Entry 1RM6 (X-ray diffraction, 1.60 A resolution); this record covers chains A and D of the 6 polymer chains in the assembly.

== Chain A (and D) ==
Protein: 4-hydroxybenzoyl-CoA reductase alpha subunit
Organism: Thauera aromatica
Notes: EC 1.3.99.20; chain D of this document is another copy of the same molecule, construct and numbering; everything in this record applies to it too
UniProtKB: O33819 (HCRA_THAAR); residues 1-769 here = UniProt positions 1-769
Sequence (769 residues; row label = number of the first residue in the row):
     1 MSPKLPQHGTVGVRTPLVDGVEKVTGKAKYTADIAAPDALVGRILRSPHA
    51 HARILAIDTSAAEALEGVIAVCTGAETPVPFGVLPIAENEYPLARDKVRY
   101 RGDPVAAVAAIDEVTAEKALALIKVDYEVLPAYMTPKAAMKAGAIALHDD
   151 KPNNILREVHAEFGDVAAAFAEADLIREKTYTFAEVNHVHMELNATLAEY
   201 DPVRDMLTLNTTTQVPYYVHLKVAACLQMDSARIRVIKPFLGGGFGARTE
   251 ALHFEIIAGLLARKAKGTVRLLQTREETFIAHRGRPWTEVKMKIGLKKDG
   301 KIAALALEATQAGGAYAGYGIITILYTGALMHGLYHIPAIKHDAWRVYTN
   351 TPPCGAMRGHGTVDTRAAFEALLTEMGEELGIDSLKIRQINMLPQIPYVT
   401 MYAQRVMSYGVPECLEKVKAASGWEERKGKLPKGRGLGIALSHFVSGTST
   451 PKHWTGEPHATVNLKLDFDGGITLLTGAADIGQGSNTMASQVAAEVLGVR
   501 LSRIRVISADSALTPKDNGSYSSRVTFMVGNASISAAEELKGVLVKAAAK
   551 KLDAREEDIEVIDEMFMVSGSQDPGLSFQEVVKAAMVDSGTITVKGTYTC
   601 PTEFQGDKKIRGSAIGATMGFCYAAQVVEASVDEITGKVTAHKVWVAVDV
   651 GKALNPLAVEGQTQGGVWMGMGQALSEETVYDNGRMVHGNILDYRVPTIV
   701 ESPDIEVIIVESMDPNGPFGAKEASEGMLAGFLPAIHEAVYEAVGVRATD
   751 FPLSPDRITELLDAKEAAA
Unresolved in the structure: 1-8 (chain D: 1-8, 769)
Bound ions: Na+: E63, L65, V68
Ligand contacts: molybdenum cofactor (PCD; (molybdopterin-cytosine dinucleotide-S,S)-dioxo-aqua-molybdenum(V)): Q214, G243, G244, F245, G246, T249, A356, M357, R358, G359, I481, G482, Q483, G484, S485, M488, S520, Y521, S522, S523, R524, V525, T526, V650, K652, A653, L654, N655, A658, V659, Q662, A721, K722, E723, A724, S725, E726
Swiss-Prot annotation at these positions:
  - binding site (Mo-molybdopterin cytosine dinucleotide): Q214, G244, F245, S522 to T526, V650 to N655, K722 to S725

== Interface between chain A and chain D ==
Contacting residue pairs (77; chain A residue first):
  V18(A) with R204(D), hydrogen bond (backbone-side chain)
  V21(A) with V203(D), hydrophobic; R204(D)
  E22(A) with R204(D), salt bridge
  D38(A) with K27(D), salt bridge
  V203(A) with V21(D), hydrophobic
  R204(A) with V18(D), hydrogen bond (side chain-backbone); V21(D); E22(D), salt bridge
  M206(A) with R505(D)
  Y217(A) with F468(D), hydrophobic
  H220(A) with F468(D); D469(D)
  L221(A) with F468(D), hydrophobic
  S231(A) with D469(D), hydrogen bond (side chain-backbone)
  A232(A) with D469(D), hydrogen bond (backbone-backbone); G470(D); G471(D); R503(D); R505(D), hydrogen bond (backbone-side chain)
  R233(A) with R505(D)
  I234(A) with R505(D), hydrogen bond (backbone-side chain)
  R235(A) with R505(D)
  T455(A) with V587(D)
  G456(A) with V587(D); D588(D), hydrogen bond (backbone-backbone)
  E457(A) with M586(D)
  P458(A) with S589(D); G590(D)
  N463(A) with T593(D)
  K465(A) with S511(D), hydrogen bond (side chain-backbone); A512(D)
  D467(A) with P515(D); K516(D), hydrogen bond (side chain-backbone)
  F468(A) with Y217(D), hydrophobic; H220(D); L221(D), hydrophobic; K516(D)
  D469(A) with H220(D); S231(D), hydrogen bond (backbone-side chain); A232(D), hydrogen bond (backbone-backbone)
  G470(A) with A232(D)
  G471(A) with A232(D)
  T473(A) with A512(D), hydrogen bond (side chain-backbone)
  R503(A) with A232(D)
  R505(A) with M206(D); A232(D), hydrogen bond (side chain-backbone); R233(D); I234(D); R235(D); A512(D)
  I507(A) with L513(D), hydrophobic
  S511(A) with K465(D), hydrogen bond (backbone-side chain)
  A512(A) with K465(D); T473(D), hydrogen bond (backbone-side chain); R505(D)
  L513(A) with I507(D), hydrophobic
  P515(A) with D467(D); T591(D)
  K516(A) with D467(D), hydrogen bond (backbone-side chain); F468(D); T591(D)
  M586(A) with E457(D)
  V587(A) with T455(D); G456(D)
  D588(A) with G456(D), hydrogen bond (backbone-backbone)
  S589(A) with P458(D); K595(D), hydrogen bond (backbone-side chain)
  G590(A) with P458(D); K595(D)
  T591(A) with P515(D); K516(D); K595(D), hydrogen bond (backbone-side chain)
  T593(A) with N463(D)
  K595(A) with S589(D), hydrogen bond (side chain-backbone); G590(D); T591(D), hydrogen bond (side chain-backbone)
Interface residues without a listed pair, chain A (52 interface residues in all): D19, K27, D230, T461, L475, R500, T514, Q579, T597
Interface residues without a listed pair, chain D (52 interface residues in all): D19, D38, D230, T461, L475, S502, T514, Q579, T597

== In short ==
Chain A and chain D each contribute 52 residues to their interface; the contacts include 21 hydrogen bonds and
3 salt bridges. Polar contacts include E22(A)-R204(D), D38(A)-K27(D) and V18(A)-R204(D). Bound to chain A:
molybdenum cofactor. UniProt lists 18 Mo-molybdopterin cytosine dinucleotide-binding residues on chain A.
Chain A and chain D are both 4-hydroxybenzoyl-CoA reductase alpha subunit (Thauera aromatica); the structure,
Structure of 4-hydroxybenzoyl-CoA reductase from Thauera aromatica, was determined by X-ray diffraction
together with 1SB3 from the same study.
